PDB entry 1FA5 | X-ray diffraction, 1.80 A resolution | chains A and B

== Chain A (and B) ==
Protein: Glyoxalase I
Source organism: Escherichia coli
Notes: EC 4.4.1.5; chain B of this document is another copy of the same molecule, construct and numbering; everything in this record applies to it too
Reference sequence: P0AC81 (LGUL_ECOLI); residue numbers follow UniProt; this construct covers 1-135
Amino-acid sequence (135 residues; each row starts with the number of its first residue):
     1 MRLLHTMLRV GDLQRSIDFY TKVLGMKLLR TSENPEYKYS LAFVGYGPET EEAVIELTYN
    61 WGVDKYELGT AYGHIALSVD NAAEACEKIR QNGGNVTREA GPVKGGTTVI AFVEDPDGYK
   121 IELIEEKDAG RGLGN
Not modelled in the structure: 127-133
Metal / ion sites: Zn2+ site 1: His5, Glu56 (shared with His74(B), Glu122(B) of chain B); Zn2+ site 2: His74, Glu122 (shared with His5(B), Glu56(B) of chain B)

== Interface between chain A and chain B ==
Pairs across the interface (91; chain A residue first):
  Met1(A) - Leu24(B)
  Met1(A) - Tyr46(B)
  Met1(A) - Ser78(B)
  Met1(A) - Asp80(B)
  Arg2(A) - Tyr46(B)
  Arg2(A) - Leu77(B)
  Arg2(A) - Ser78(B)  hydrogen bond (backbone-side chain)
  Leu3(A) - Tyr46(B)
  Leu3(A) - Ala53(B)
  Leu3(A) - Val54(B)
  Leu3(A) - Ile55(B)  hydrophobic
  Leu3(A) - Ile75(B)  hydrophobic
  Leu3(A) - Ala76(B)
  Leu3(A) - Leu77(B)  hydrophobic
  Leu4(A) - Ala76(B)  hydrogen bond (backbone-backbone)
  Leu4(A) - Leu77(B)
  Leu4(A) - Ser78(B)
  Leu4(A) - Ile124(B)  hydrophobic
  His5(A) - His74(B)
  His5(A) - Ile75(B)
  His5(A) - Ala76(B)  hydrogen bond (backbone-backbone)
  His5(A) - Glu122(B)  salt bridge
  Thr6(A) - Thr6(B)  hydrogen bond
  Thr6(A) - Tyr72(B)
  Thr6(A) - His74(B)
  Thr6(A) - Ile75(B)
  Met7(A) - Tyr72(B)
  Met7(A) - Gly73(B)  hydrogen bond (backbone-backbone)
  Met7(A) - His74(B)  hydrogen bond (backbone-backbone)
  Leu8(A) - Tyr72(B)  hydrophobic
  Arg9(A) - Thr70(B)  hydrogen bond (side chain-backbone)
  Arg9(A) - Ala71(B)  hydrogen bond (backbone-backbone)
  Arg9(A) - Tyr72(B)  hydrogen bond (side chain-backbone)
  Arg9(A) - Gly73(B)
  Leu24(A) - Met1(B)
  Glu36(A) - Lys104(B)  salt bridge
  Tyr46(A) - Met1(B)
  Tyr46(A) - Arg2(B)
  Ala53(A) - Leu3(B)
  Ala53(A) - Ala53(B)  hydrophobic
  Val54(A) - Leu3(B)
  Ile55(A) - Leu3(B)  hydrophobic
  Glu56(A) - His74(B)  salt bridge
  Tyr66(A) - Thr70(B)
  Tyr66(A) - Ala71(B)  hydrophobic
  Glu67(A) - Gly69(B)
  Glu67(A) - Thr70(B)  hydrogen bond (backbone-backbone)
  Glu67(A) - Ala71(B)  hydrogen bond (backbone-backbone)
  Leu68(A) - Leu68(B)
  Leu68(A) - Ala71(B)  hydrophobic
  Gly69(A) - Glu67(B)
  Gly69(A) - Gly69(B)
  Thr70(A) - Arg9(B)  hydrogen bond (backbone-side chain)
  Thr70(A) - Tyr66(B)
  Thr70(A) - Glu67(B)  hydrogen bond (backbone-backbone)
  Ala71(A) - Arg9(B)  hydrogen bond (backbone-backbone)
  Ala71(A) - Tyr66(B)  hydrophobic
  Ala71(A) - Glu67(B)  hydrogen bond (backbone-backbone)
  Ala71(A) - Leu68(B)  hydrophobic
  Ala71(A) - Tyr119(B)  hydrogen bond (backbone-side chain)
  Tyr72(A) - Thr6(B)
  Tyr72(A) - Leu8(B)  hydrophobic
  Tyr72(A) - Arg9(B)  hydrogen bond (backbone-side chain)
  Tyr72(A) - Tyr72(B)  hydrophobic
  Tyr72(A) - Tyr119(B)
  Gly73(A) - Met7(B)  hydrogen bond (backbone-backbone)
  Gly73(A) - Arg9(B)
  His74(A) - His5(B)  hydrogen bond
  His74(A) - Thr6(B)
  His74(A) - Met7(B)  hydrogen bond (backbone-backbone)
  His74(A) - Glu56(B)  salt bridge
  Ile75(A) - His5(B)
  Ile75(A) - Thr6(B)
  Ala76(A) - Leu3(B)
  Ala76(A) - Leu4(B)  hydrogen bond (backbone-backbone)
  Ala76(A) - His5(B)  hydrogen bond (backbone-backbone)
  Leu77(A) - Arg2(B)
  Leu77(A) - Leu3(B)  hydrophobic
  Leu77(A) - Leu4(B)
  Ser78(A) - Met1(B)
  Ser78(A) - Arg2(B)  hydrogen bond (side chain-backbone)
  Ser78(A) - Leu4(B)
  Asp80(A) - Met1(B)
  Lys104(A) - Glu36(B)  salt bridge
  Lys104(A) - Tyr37(B)  hydrogen bond
  Tyr119(A) - Ala71(B)  hydrogen bond (side chain-backbone)
  Tyr119(A) - Tyr72(B)
  Glu122(A) - His5(B)  salt bridge
  Ile124(A) - Leu4(B)  hydrophobic
  Glu126(A) - Arg2(B)  salt bridge
  Glu126(A) - Leu4(B)
Other interface residues (no listed pair), chain A (40 interface residues in all): Gly25, Met26, Glu51, Val79, Lys120
Other interface residues (no listed pair), chain B (39 interface residues in all): Gly25, Glu52, Val79, Glu126

== In short ==
40 residues of chain A face 39 of chain B across their interface; the contacts include 25 hydrogen bonds and 7
salt bridges. Polar pairs include His5(A)-Glu122(B), Glu36(A)-Lys104(B) and Glu56(A)-His74(B). The Zn2+ site 1
is built by His5(A) and Glu56(A).
Both chains are Glyoxalase I (Escherichia coli). Entry 1FA5 (Crystal structure of the zn(ii)-bound glyoxalase
I of escherichia coli) was determined by X-ray diffraction, deposited together with 1F9Z, 1FA6, 1FA7 and 1FA8.
